8OKA - chains A and B of the 6 polymer chains in the assembly; structure by electron microscopy, 3.89 A resolution.

[Chain A (and B)]
Molecule: Lon protease homolog, mitochondrial
From: Homo sapiens
Notes: EC 3.4.21.53; chain B of this document is another copy of the same molecule, construct and numbering; everything in this record applies to it too
Reference sequence: P36776 (LONM_HUMAN); residue numbers follow UniProt; this construct covers 115-959
Chain sequence (869 residues; row label = number of the first residue in the row):
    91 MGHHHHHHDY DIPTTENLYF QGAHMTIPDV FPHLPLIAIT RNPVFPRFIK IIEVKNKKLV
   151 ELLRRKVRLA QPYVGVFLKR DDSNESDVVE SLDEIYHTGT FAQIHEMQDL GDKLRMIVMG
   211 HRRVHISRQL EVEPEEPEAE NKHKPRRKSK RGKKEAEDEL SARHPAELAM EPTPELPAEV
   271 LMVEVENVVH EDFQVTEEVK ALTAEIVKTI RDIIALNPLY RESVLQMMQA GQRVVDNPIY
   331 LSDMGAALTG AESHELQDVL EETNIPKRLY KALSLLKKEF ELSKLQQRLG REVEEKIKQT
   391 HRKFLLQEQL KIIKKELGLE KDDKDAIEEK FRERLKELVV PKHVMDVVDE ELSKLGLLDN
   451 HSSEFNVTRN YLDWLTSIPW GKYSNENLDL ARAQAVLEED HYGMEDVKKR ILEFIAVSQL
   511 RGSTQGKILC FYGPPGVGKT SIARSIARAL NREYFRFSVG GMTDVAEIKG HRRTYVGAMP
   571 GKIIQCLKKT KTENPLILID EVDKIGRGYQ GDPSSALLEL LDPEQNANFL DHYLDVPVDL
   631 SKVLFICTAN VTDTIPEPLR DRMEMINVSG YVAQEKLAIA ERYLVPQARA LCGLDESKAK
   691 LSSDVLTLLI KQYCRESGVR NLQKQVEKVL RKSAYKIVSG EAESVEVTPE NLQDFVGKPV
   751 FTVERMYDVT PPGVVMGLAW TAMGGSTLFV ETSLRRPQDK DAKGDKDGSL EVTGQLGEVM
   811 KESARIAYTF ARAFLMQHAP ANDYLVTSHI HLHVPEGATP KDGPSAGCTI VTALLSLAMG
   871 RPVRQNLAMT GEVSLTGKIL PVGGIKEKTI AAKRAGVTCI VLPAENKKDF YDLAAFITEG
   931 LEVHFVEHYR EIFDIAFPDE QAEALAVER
Not modelled in the structure: 91-122, 222-271, 950-959
Construct notes: initiating methionine (91); expression tag (92-114); engineered mutation F394 (Tyr in P36776)
Small-molecule neighbours: ADP (adenosine-5'-diphosphate): D490, H491, Y492, M494, P524, P525, G526, V527, G528, K529, T530, S531, Y661, I669, Y673, L674, Q677, V709, R710, Q713
From the paper describing this entry:
  - mutagenesis - Y394F (about 50%): decreased catalytic activity on FITC-casein
  - mutagenesis - Y394F: unchanged catalytic activity on beta-casein
  - mutagenesis - Y394F: unchanged stability
  - catalytic residues: S855, K898 (citing earlier work)
  - post-translational modification sites: S173, S181, Y186 (citing earlier work)

[How chain A and chain B interact]
Contacting residue pairs (69; chain A residue first):
  E440(A) with R459(B), salt bridge
  L447(A) with N450(B)
  L448(A) with H451(B)
  D449(A) with H451(B), salt bridge
  S452(A) with H451(B), hydrogen bond
  E454(A) with H451(B); S453(B)
  L480(A) with Y725(B), hydrophobic; V728(B), hydrophobic; S729(B)
  R500(A) with R721(B)
  L502(A) with Y725(B), hydrophobic
  E503(A) with R721(B), salt bridge; K722(B), salt bridge; Y725(B)
  A506(A) with Y725(B), hydrophobic
  V507(A) with C682(B), hydrophobic
  Q509(A) with V728(B)
  L510(A) with G683(B); L684(B), hydrophobic
  R511(A) with L681(B), hydrogen bond (side chain-backbone); C682(B); G683(B)
  R562(A) with H561(B), hydrogen bond; Y565(B); V566(B), hydrogen bond (side chain-backbone); A568(B)
  T564(A) with V566(B)
  Y565(A) with V566(B), hydrophobic
  Q600(A) with Y599(B)
  N618(A) with K579(B)
  D651(A) with K714(B)
  D795(A) with R786(B), hydrogen bond (backbone-side chain); K790(B)
  D797(A) with R785(B), salt bridge; R786(B)
  E808(A) with Q805(B)
  V809(A) with Q805(B)
  E812(A) with T803(B); G804(B); Q805(B), hydrogen bond (side chain-backbone)
  R815(A) with E801(B); T803(B)
  I816(A) with T803(B); H843(B)
  T819(A) with R785(B); E801(B); H841(B)
  R822(A) with R785(B), hydrogen bond (side chain-backbone)
  M826(A) with R786(B); P787(B)
  V836(A) with P787(B)
  S884(A) with Y757(B); E781(B)
  L885(A) with E781(B); T782(B); S783(B); H841(B); H843(B)
  T886(A) with Y757(B); E781(B)
  K888(A) with M756(B), hydrogen bond (side chain-backbone); Y757(B)
  L890(A) with M756(B), hydrophobic
  E915(A) with V750(B); T752(B); V753(B)
  K918(A) with K748(B); P749(B)
Other interface residues (no listed pair), chain A (49 interface residues in all): Q484, K499, Q515, R563, Y599, D602, M653, K793, K796, A823
Other interface residues (no listed pair), chain B (53 interface residues in all): D412, N456, T553, G567, A680, E717, K718, A724, F751, V764, L784, V802, L842

[Summary]
The interface between chain A and chain B involves 49 residues on one side and 53 on the other; the contacts
include 8 hydrogen bonds and 5 salt bridges. Among the polar pairs are E440(A)-R459(B), D449(A)-H451(B) and
E503(A)-R721(B). From the paper: catalytic residues S855(A) and K898(A); Y394F of chain A reduces catalytic
activity on FITC-casein.
Both chains are Lon protease homolog, mitochondrial (Homo sapiens). Entry 8OKA (Human Mitochondrial Lon Y394F
Mutant ADP Bound) was determined by electron microscopy (same publication as 8OVF, 8OVG, 8OM7 and 8OJL).
